2IEO - chains A and B; structure by X-ray diffraction, 1.53 A resolution.

== Chain A ==
Molecule: Protease
Source organism: Human immunodeficiency virus 1
Notes: EC 3.4.23.16
UniProt: P03368 (POL_HV1PV); residues 1-99 here correspond to UniProt positions 500-598 (UniProt number = residue number + 499)
Amino-acid sequence (99 residues; row label = number of the first residue in the row):
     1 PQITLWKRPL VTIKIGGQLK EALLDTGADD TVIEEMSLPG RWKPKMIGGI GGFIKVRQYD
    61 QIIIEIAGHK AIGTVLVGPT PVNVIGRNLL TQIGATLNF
Differences from the reference sequence: engineered mutation Lys7 (Gln506 in P03368), Ile33 (Leu532 in P03368), Ile63 (Leu562 in P03368), Ala67 (Cys566 in P03368), Val84 (Ile583 in P03368), Ala95 (Cys594 in P03368)
Bound ions: Na+ near Asp60 (its only coordinating residue here)
Ligand contacts: tmc114 (017; (3r,3as,6ar)-hexahydrofuro[2,3-b]furan-3-yl(1S,2R)-3-[[(4-aminophenyl)sulfonyl](isobutyl)amino]-1-benzyl-2-hydroxypropylcarbamate): Arg8, Leu23, Asp25, Gly27, Ala28, Asp29, Asp30, Val32, Ile47, Gly48, Gly49, Ile50, Leu76, Pro81, Val82, Val84
What the authors report for this chain:
  - binding site for tmc114: Asp25, Asp29, Asp30
  - mutagenesis - V82A: unchanged binding to tmc114

== Chain B ==
Molecule: Protease
Source organism: Human immunodeficiency virus 1
Notes: EC 3.4.23.16
UniProt: P03368 (POL_HV1PV); residues 101-199 here correspond to UniProt positions 500-598 (UniProt number = residue number + 399)
Amino-acid sequence (99 residues; numbered 101 to 199; the number before each row is that of its first residue):
   101 PQITLWKRPL VTIKIGGQLK EALLDTGADD TVIEEMSLPG RWKPKMIGGI GGFIKVRQYD
   161 QIIIEIAGHK AIGTVLVGPT PVNVIGRNLL TQIGATLNF
Differences from the reference sequence: engineered mutation Lys107 (Gln506 in P03368), Ile133 (Leu532 in P03368), Ile163 (Leu562 in P03368), Ala167 (Cys566 in P03368), Val184 (Ile583 in P03368), Ala195 (Cys594 in P03368)
Ligand contacts: tmc114 (017; (3r,3as,6ar)-hexahydrofuro[2,3-b]furan-3-yl(1S,2R)-3-[[(4-aminophenyl)sulfonyl](isobutyl)amino]-1-benzyl-2-hydroxypropylcarbamate): Arg108, Leu123, Asp125, Gly127, Ala128, Asp129, Asp130, Val132, Ile147, Gly148, Gly149, Ile150, Leu176, Pro181, Val182, Val184

== Chain A / chain B interface ==
Residue-residue contacts (98; chain A residue first):
  Pro1(A) with Leu197(B); Asn198(B); Phe199(B), hydrogen bond (backbone-backbone)
  Gln2(A) with Thr196(B); Leu197(B); Asn198(B), hydrogen bond
  Ile3(A) with Thr196(B); Leu197(B), hydrogen bond (backbone-backbone); Phe199(B), hydrophobic
  Leu5(A) with Arg187(B), hydrogen bond (backbone-side chain); Thr191(B); Ala195(B)
  Trp6(A) with Arg187(B), hydrogen bond (backbone-side chain); Thr191(B)
  Lys7(A) with Arg187(B)
  Arg8(A) with Asp129(B), salt bridge; Arg187(B)
  Pro9(A) with Thr126(B); Arg187(B)
  Leu23(A) with Gly127(B)
  Leu24(A) with Thr126(B), hydrogen bond (backbone-side chain); Leu197(B), hydrophobic; Phe199(B), hydrophobic
  Asp25(A) with Asp125(B); Thr126(B); Gly127(B), hydrogen bond (side chain-backbone)
  Thr26(A) with Leu105(B); Pro109(B); Leu124(B), hydrogen bond (side chain-backbone); Asp125(B); Thr126(B), hydrogen bond (backbone-side chain); Leu197(B)
  Gly27(A) with Leu123(B); Asp125(B), hydrogen bond (backbone-side chain)
  Asp29(A) with Arg108(B), salt bridge
  Ile47(A) with Ile150(B), hydrophobic
  Gly49(A) with Ile150(B); Pro181(B)
  Ile50(A) with Val132(B), hydrophobic; Ile147(B), hydrophobic; Gly149(B); Ile150(B), hydrogen bond (backbone-backbone); Gly151(B), hydrogen bond (backbone-backbone); Gly152(B); Ile154(B), hydrophobic; Pro179(B); Thr180(B); Pro181(B)
  Gly51(A) with Gly151(B); Gly152(B); Ile154(B)
  Gly52(A) with Ile150(B); Gly151(B)
  Ile54(A) with Ile150(B)
  Ala67(A) with Phe199(B), hydrophobic
  Thr80(A) with Ile150(B)
  Pro81(A) with Gly149(B); Ile150(B)
  Arg87(A) with Leu105(B), hydrogen bond (side chain-backbone); Trp106(B), hydrogen bond (side chain-backbone); Lys107(B); Arg108(B); Pro109(B)
  Leu90(A) with Leu105(B), hydrophobic
  Thr91(A) with Leu105(B); Trp106(B)
  Gln92(A) with Trp106(B)
  Ile93(A) with Phe199(B)
  Gly94(A) with Asn198(B)
  Ala95(A) with Leu105(B); Asn198(B); Phe199(B), hydrophobic
  Thr96(A) with Gln102(B); Ile103(B); Thr104(B); Thr196(B); Leu197(B); Asn198(B), hydrogen bond (backbone-backbone)
  Leu97(A) with Pro101(B); Gln102(B); Ile103(B), hydrogen bond (backbone-backbone); Leu124(B), hydrophobic; Thr126(B); Thr196(B); Leu197(B), hydrophobic
  Asn98(A) with Pro101(B); Gln102(B), hydrogen bond; Gly194(B); Ala195(B); Thr196(B), hydrogen bond (backbone-backbone); Asn198(B)
  Phe99(A) with Pro101(B), hydrogen bond (backbone-backbone); Ile103(B), hydrophobic; Ala167(B), hydrophobic; His169(B); Ile193(B); Gly194(B); Ala195(B), hydrophobic
Interface residues without a listed pair, chain A (39 interface residues in all): Thr4, Gly48, Phe53, His69, Pro79
Interface residues without a listed pair, chain B (37 interface residues in all): Leu190

== Summary ==
39 residues of chain A and 37 residues of chain B are in contact; the contacts include 19 hydrogen bonds and 2
salt bridges. Polar contacts include Arg8(A)-Asp129(B), Asp29(A)-Arg108(B) and Gln2(A)-Asn198(B). The paper
reports a binding site for tmc114 at Asp25(A), Asp29(A) and Asp30(A); V82A of chain A leaves binding to tmc114
unchanged.
Chain A and chain B are both Protease (Human immunodeficiency virus 1); the structure, Crystal structure
analysis of HIV-1 protease mutant I84V with a potent non-peptide inhibitor (UIC-94017), was determined by
X-ray diffraction together with 2IDW and 2IEN from the same study.
